Entry 4X4A (X-ray diffraction, 1.71 A resolution); this record covers chain A.

# Chain A
Molecule: Anhydrosialidase
Organism: Ruminococcus gnavus ATCC 29149
Reference sequence: V8BWT1 (V8BWT1_RUMGN); residue numbers follow UniProt; this construct covers 243-723
Sequence (489 residues; numbered 235 to 723; the number before each row is that of its first residue):
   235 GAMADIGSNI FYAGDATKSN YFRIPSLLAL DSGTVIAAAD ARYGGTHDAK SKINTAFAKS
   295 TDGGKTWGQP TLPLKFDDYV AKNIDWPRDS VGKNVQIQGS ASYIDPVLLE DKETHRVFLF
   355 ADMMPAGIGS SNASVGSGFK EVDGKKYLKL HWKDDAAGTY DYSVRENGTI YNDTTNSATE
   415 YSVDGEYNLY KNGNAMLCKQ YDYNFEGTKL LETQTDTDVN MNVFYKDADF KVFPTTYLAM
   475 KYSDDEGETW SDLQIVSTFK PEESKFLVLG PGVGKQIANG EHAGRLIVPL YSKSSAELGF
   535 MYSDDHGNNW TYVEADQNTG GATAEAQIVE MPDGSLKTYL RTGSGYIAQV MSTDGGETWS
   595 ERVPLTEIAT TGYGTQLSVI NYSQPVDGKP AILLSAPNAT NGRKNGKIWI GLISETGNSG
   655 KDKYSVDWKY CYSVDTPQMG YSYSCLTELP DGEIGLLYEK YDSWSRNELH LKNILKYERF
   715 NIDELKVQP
Not modelled in the structure: 235, 239-241
Differences from the reference sequence: expression tag (235-242)
Residues lining bound ligands:
  - acetyl group (ACE): Ser594, Glu595, Lys655
  - 2,7-anhydro-neu5ac (SKD; 2-acetylamino-7-(1,2-dihydroxy-ethyl)-3-hydroxy-6,8-dioxa-bicyclo[3.2.1]octane-5-carboxylic acid): Arg257, Ile258, Arg276, Asp282, Ile338, Asp339, Asp356, Met358, Ser364, Tyr525, Thr557, Glu559, Arg575, Arg637, Tyr677, Ser697, Trp698
From the paper describing this entry:
  - binding site for 2,7-anhydro-neu5ac: Arg257, Asp282, Ile338, Asp339, Ser364, Tyr525, Glu559, Arg575, Arg637
  - catalytic residues: Asp282, Glu559, Tyr677
  - catalytic residues: Thr557 (proposed by the authors, not directly observed)
  - specificity-determining residues: Tyr607, Trp698
  - contacts within the chain: Tyr607-Trp698 (pi stacking)

# Summary
Bound to chain A: 2,7-anhydro-neu5ac and acetyl group. The paper reports catalytic residues Asp282, Glu559 and
Tyr677 among others; a binding site for 2,7-anhydro-neu5ac at Arg257, Asp282 and Ile338 among others.
Chain A is Anhydrosialidase (Ruminococcus gnavus ATCC 29149); the structure, Crystal structure of the
intramolecular trans-sialidase from Ruminococcus gnavus in complex with 2,7-Anhydro-Neu5Ac, was determined by
X-ray diffraction, deposited together with 4X47, 4X49 and 4X6K.
